1YNJ - chains B and C of the 6 polymer chains in the assembly; structure by X-ray diffraction, 3.20 A resolution.

# Chain B
Name: DNA-directed RNA polymerase alpha chain
From: Thermus aquaticus
Notes: EC 2.7.7.6
UniProt: Q9KWU8 (RPOA_THEAQ); residues 1-314 here = UniProt positions 1-314
Chain sequence (314 residues; row label = number of the first residue in the row):
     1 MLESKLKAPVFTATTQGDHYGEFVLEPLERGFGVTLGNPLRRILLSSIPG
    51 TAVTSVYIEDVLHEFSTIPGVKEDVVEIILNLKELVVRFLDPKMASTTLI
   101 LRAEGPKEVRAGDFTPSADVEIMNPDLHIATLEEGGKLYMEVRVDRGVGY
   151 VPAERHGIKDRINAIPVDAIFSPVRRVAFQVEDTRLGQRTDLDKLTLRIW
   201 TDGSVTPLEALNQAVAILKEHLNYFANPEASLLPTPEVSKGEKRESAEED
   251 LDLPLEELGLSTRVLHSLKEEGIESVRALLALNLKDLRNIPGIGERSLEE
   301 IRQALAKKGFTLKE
Disordered / not traced: 1-3, 229-314

# Chain C
Name: DNA-directed RNA polymerase beta chain
From: Thermus aquaticus
Notes: EC 2.7.7.6
UniProt: Q9KWU7 (RPOB_THEAQ); residues 1-1119 here = UniProt positions 1-1119
Chain sequence (1119 residues; each row starts with the number of its first residue):
     1 MEIKRFGRIREVIPLPPLTEIQVESYKKALQADVPPEKRENVGIQAAFKE
    51 TFPIEEGDKGKGGLVLDFLEYRIGDPPFSQDECREKDLTYQAPLYARLQL
   101 IHKDTGLIKEDEVFLGHLPLMTEDGSFIINGADRVIVSQIHRSPGVYFTP
   151 DPARPGRYIASIIPLPKRGPWIDLEVEASGVVTMKVNKRKFPLVLLLRVL
   201 GYDQETLVRELSAYGDLVQGLLDEAVLAMRPEEAMVRLFTLLRPGDPPKK
   251 DKALAYLFGLLADPKRYDLGEAGRYKAEEKLGVGLSGRTLVRFEDGEFKD
   301 EVFLPTLRYLFALTAGVPGHEVDDIDHLGNRRIRTVGELMADQFRVGLAR
   351 LARGVRERMVMGSPDTLTPAKLVNSRPLEAALREFFSRSQLSQFKDETNP
   401 LSSLRHKRRISALGPGGLTRERAGFDVRDVHRTHYGRICPVETPEGANIG
   451 LITSLAAYARVDALGFIRTPYRRVKNGVVTEEVVYMTASEEDRYTIAQAN
   501 TPLEGDRIATDRVVARRRGEPVIVAPEEVEFMDVSPKQVFSLNTNLIPFL
   551 EHDDANRALMGSNMQTQAVPLIRAQAPVVMTGLEERVVRDSLAALYAEED
   601 GEVVKVDGTRIAVRYEDGRLVEHPLRRYARSNQGTAFDQRPRVRVGQRVK
   651 KGDLLADGPASEEGFLALGQNVLVAIMPFDGYNFEDAIVISEELLKRDFY
   701 TSIHIERYEIEARDTKLGPERITRDIPHLSEAALRDLDEEGIVRIGAEVK
   751 PGDILVGRTSFKGEQEPSPEERLLRSIFGEKARDVKDTSLRVPPGEGGIV
   801 VGRLRLRRGDPGVELKPGVREVVRVFVAQKRKLQVGDKLANRHGNKGVVA
   851 KILPVEDMPHLPDGTPVDVILNPLGVPSRMNLGQILETHLGLAGYFLGQR
   901 YISPVFDGATEPEIKELLAEAFNLYFGKRQGEGFGVDKREKEVLARAEKL
   951 GLVSPGKSPEEQLKELFDLGKVVLYDGRTGEPFEGPIVVGQMFIMKLYHM
  1001 VEDKMHARSTGPYSLITQQPLGGKAQFGGQRFGEMEVWALEAYGAAHTLQ
  1051 EMLTIKSDDIEGRNAAYQAIIKGEDVPEPSVPESFRVLVKELQALALDVQ
  1101 TLDEKDNPVDIFEGLASKR
Disordered / not traced: 1115-1119
Small-molecule neighbours: sorangicin a (SRN): Arg-134, Val-137, Gln-390, Leu-391, Ser-392, Gln-393, Phe-394, Asp-396, Arg-405, His-406, Arg-409, Ser-411, Leu-413, Gly-414, Pro-444, Asn-448, Ile-452, Thr-566, Gln-633

# How chain B and chain C interact
Residue-residue contacts - 5 pairs, chain B then chain C:
  Arg-30(B) with Glu-692(C), salt bridge; Pro-854(C)
  Val-34(B) with Arg-978(C)
  Asn-38(B) with Thr-979(C), hydrogen bond
  Arg-42(B) with Glu-981(C), salt bridge

# Summary
The interface between chain B and chain C involves 4 residues on one side and 5 on the other, with 1 hydrogen
bond and 2 salt bridges. Among the polar pairs are Arg-30(B)/Glu-692(C), Arg-42(B)/Glu-981(C) and
Asn-38(B)/Thr-979(C). Ligands of chain C: sorangicin a.
Here chain B is DNA-directed RNA polymerase alpha chain and chain C is DNA-directed RNA polymerase beta chain,
both from Thermus aquaticus. Entry 1YNJ (Taq RNA polymerase-Sorangicin complex) was determined by X-ray
diffraction together with 1YNN from the same study.
